PDB entry 9FGQ | electron microscopy, 2.50 A resolution | chains C and J of the 12 polymer chains in the assembly

[Chain C]
Molecule: Histone H2A type 2-A
Organism: Homo sapiens
UniProtKB: Q6FI13 (H2A2A_HUMAN); residues 0-129 here correspond to UniProt positions 1-130 (UniProt number = residue number + 1)
Chain sequence (130 residues; each row starts with the number of its first residue; numbering starts at 0):
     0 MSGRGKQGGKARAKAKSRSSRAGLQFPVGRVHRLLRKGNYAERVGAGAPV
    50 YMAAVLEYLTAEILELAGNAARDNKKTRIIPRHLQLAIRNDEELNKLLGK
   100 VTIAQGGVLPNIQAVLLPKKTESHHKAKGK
Disordered / not traced: 0-10, 118-129

[Chain J]
Molecule: 211-nt DNA strand
Organism: Homo sapiens
Sequence (211 nucleotides; numbered -105 to 105; the number before each row is that of its first residue; numbers below 1 keep their minus sign (DA-105 is residue -105)):
  -105 ATCTTAGCGCGGTGAGTTCAAATACCCGGCAAATCGGATGTATATATCTG
   -55 ACACGTGCCTGGAGACTAGGGAGTAATCCCCTTGGCGGTTAAAACGCGGG
    -5 GGACAGCGCGTACGTGCGTTTAAGCGGTGCTAGAGCTGTCTACGACCAAT
    45 TGAGCGGCCTCGGCACCGGGATTCTCGATTTGCCGGGTATTTGAACTCAC
    95 CGCGCTAAGAT
Disordered / not traced: -105 to -72, 60-105

[How chain C and chain J interact]
Pairs across the interface (16):
  Arg11(C) - DA43(J)  hydrogen bond to the base
  Arg11(C) - DT44(J)  hydrogen bond to the sugar
  Arg29(C) - DG48(J)  phosphate contact
  Arg29(C) - DC49(J)  salt bridge to the phosphate
  Arg42(C) - DG38(J)  hydrogen bond to the sugar
  Arg42(C) - DA39(J)  phosphate contact
  Val43(C) - DG38(J)  sugar contact
  Val43(C) - DA39(J)  hydrogen bond to the phosphate
  Gly44(C) - DG38(J)  phosphate contact
  Ala45(C) - DG38(J)  phosphate contact
  Lys75(C) - DC58(J)  phosphate contact
  Lys75(C) - DA59(J)  salt bridge to the phosphate
  Thr76(C) - DG57(J)  phosphate contact
  Thr76(C) - DC58(J)  hydrogen bond to the phosphate
  Arg77(C) - DG57(J)  phosphate contact
  Arg77(C) - DC58(J)  hydrogen bond to the phosphate
Interface residues without a listed pair, chain C (10 interface residues in all): Glu41

[In short]
10 residues of chain C and 9 residues of chain J are in contact, with 6 hydrogen bonds and 2 salt bridges.
Polar pairs include Arg11(C)-DA43(J), Arg11(C)-DT44(J) and Arg42(C)-DG38(J).
Chain C is Histone H2A type 2-A and chain J is a 211-nt DNA strand, both from Homo sapiens; the structure,
Structure of human APC3loop 375-381 bound to the NCP, was determined by electron microscopy (same publication
as 9FH9).
